Entry 1NF0 (X-ray diffraction, 1.60 A resolution); this record covers chains A and B.

# Chain A (and B)
Protein: triosephosphate isomerase
From: Saccharomyces cerevisiae
Notes: EC 5.3.1.1; chain B of this document is another copy of the same molecule, construct and numbering; everything in this record applies to it too
Reference sequence: P00942 (TPIS_YEAST); residues 2-248 here correspond to UniProt positions 1-247 (UniProt number = residue number - 1)
Amino-acid sequence (247 residues; numbered 2 to 248; the number before each row is that of its first residue):
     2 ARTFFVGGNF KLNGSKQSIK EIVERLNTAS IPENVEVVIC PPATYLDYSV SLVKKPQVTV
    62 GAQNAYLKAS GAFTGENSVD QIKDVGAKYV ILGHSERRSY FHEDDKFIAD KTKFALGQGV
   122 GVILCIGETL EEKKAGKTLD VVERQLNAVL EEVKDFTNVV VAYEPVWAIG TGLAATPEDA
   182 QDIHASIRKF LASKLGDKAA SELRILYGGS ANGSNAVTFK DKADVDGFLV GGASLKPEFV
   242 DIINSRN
Construct notes: engineered mutation Tyr90 (Trp89 in P00942), Phe157 (Trp156 in P00942); modified residue (168)
Modified residues: Trp168 (fluorotryptophane; FTR)
Ligand contacts: 1,3-dihydroxyacetonephosphate (13P): Asn10, Lys12, His95, Glu97, Glu165, Ala169, Ile170, Gly171, Gly209, Gly210, Ser211, Ala212, Leu230, Val231, Gly232, Gly233
Reported in the primary citation:
  - binding site for 1,3-dihydroxyacetonephosphate: Lys12, His95, Glu165
  - conformationally variable residues (loop rearrangement): Val167 to Ala176
  - catalytic residues: Glu165
  - catalytic residues: Lys12 (proposed by the authors, not directly observed)
  - mutagenesis - W90Y/W157F: unchanged catalytic activity (citing earlier work)

# Interface between chain A and chain B
Residue-residue contacts (74):
  Asn10(A) with Thr75(B), hydrogen bond
  Lys12(A) with Gly72(B); Ala73(B); Thr75(B)
  Leu13(A) with Lys69(B); Ser71(B); Gly72(B), hydrogen bond (backbone-backbone); Glu77(B); Asn78(B); Ser79(B); Gln82(B)
  Asn14(A) with Ser71(B); Gly72(B), hydrogen bond (side chain-backbone); Gln82(B)
  Gly15(A) with Gln82(B), hydrogen bond (backbone-side chain)
  Ser16(A) with Asp85(B)
  Lys17(A) with Asp48(B), salt bridge; Asp85(B), hydrogen bond (backbone-side chain)
  Pro43(A) with Gln82(B)
  Ala44(A) with Ala44(B); Thr45(B)
  Thr45(A) with Ala44(B); Val86(B)
  Tyr46(A) with Gln82(B); Asp85(B), hydrogen bond; Val86(B), hydrophobic
  Leu47(A) with Thr45(B)
  Asp48(A) with Lys17(B), salt bridge
  Gln64(A) with Thr75(B); Gly76(B), hydrogen bond (side chain-backbone)
  Tyr67(A) with Phe102(B), hydrophobic
  Lys69(A) with Leu13(B)
  Ala70(A) with Leu13(B)
  Ser71(A) with Leu13(B); Asn14(B)
  Gly72(A) with Lys12(B); Leu13(B), hydrogen bond (backbone-backbone); Asn14(B), hydrogen bond (backbone-side chain)
  Ala73(A) with Lys12(B); Glu97(B); Tyr101(B)
  Phe74(A) with Glu97(B), hydrogen bond (backbone-side chain); Tyr101(B), hydrophobic
  Thr75(A) with Asn10(B), hydrogen bond; Lys12(B); Gln64(B); His95(B); Glu97(B), hydrogen bond; Arg98(B), hydrogen bond (backbone-side chain)
  Gly76(A) with Gln64(B), hydrogen bond (backbone-side chain); Arg98(B)
  Glu77(A) with Leu13(B); Arg98(B), salt bridge; Phe102(B)
  Asn78(A) with Leu13(B)
  Ser79(A) with Leu13(B)
  Gln82(A) with Leu13(B); Pro43(B); Thr45(B); Tyr46(B)
  Asp85(A) with Ser16(B); Lys17(B), hydrogen bond (side chain-backbone); Tyr46(B), hydrogen bond
  Val86(A) with Thr45(B); Tyr46(B), hydrophobic
  His95(A) with Thr75(B)
  Glu97(A) with Ala73(B); Phe74(B); Thr75(B), hydrogen bond
  Arg98(A) with Thr75(B), hydrogen bond (side chain-backbone); Gly76(B); Glu77(B), salt bridge
  Phe102(A) with Tyr67(B), hydrophobic; Glu77(B)
Other interface residues (no listed pair), chain A (36 interface residues in all): Asn65, Tyr101, Phe108
Other interface residues (no listed pair), chain B (36 interface residues in all): Gly15, Leu47, Asn65, Ala70, Phe108

# Overview
Chain A and chain B each contribute 36 residues to their interface, with 18 hydrogen bonds and 4 salt bridges.
Polar contacts include Lys17(A)-Asp48(B), Glu77(A)-Arg98(B) and Asn10(A)-Thr75(B). Chain A binds
1,3-dihydroxyacetonephosphate. The paper reports catalytic residues Glu165(A) and Lys12(A); W90Y/W157F of
chain A leave catalytic activity unchanged.
Chain A and chain B are both triosephosphate isomerase (Saccharomyces cerevisiae); the structure,
Triosephosphate Isomerase in Complex with DHAP, was determined by X-ray diffraction together with 1NEY from
the same study.
